PDB entry 3ZNU | X-ray diffraction, 1.65 A resolution | chains E and I of the 10 polymer chains in the assembly

== Chain E (and I) ==
Name: 5-chloromuconolactone dehalogenase
From: Rhodococcus opacus
Notes: chain I of this document is another copy of the same molecule, construct and numbering; everything in this record applies to it too
UniProtKB: Q8G9L0 (Q8G9L0_RHOOP); numbering as in UniProt (aligned over 1-94)
Chain sequence (94 residues; each row starts with the number of its first residue):
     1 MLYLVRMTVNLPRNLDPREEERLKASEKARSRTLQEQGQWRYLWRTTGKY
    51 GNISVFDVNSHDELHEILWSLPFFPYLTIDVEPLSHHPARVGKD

== Interface between chain E and chain I ==
Residue-residue contacts (26):
  Met1(E) - Met1(I)  hydrophobic
  Met1(E) - Tyr3(I)
  Met1(E) - Asn59(I)
  Met1(E) - Ser60(I)
  Met1(E) - His61(I)
  Leu2(E) - His61(I)  hydrogen bond (backbone-side chain)
  Tyr3(E) - His61(I)
  Asn59(E) - Met1(I)
  Ser60(E) - Met1(I)
  His61(E) - Met1(I)
  His61(E) - Leu2(I)  hydrogen bond (side chain-backbone)
  His61(E) - Tyr3(I)
  His61(E) - His61(I)
  His61(E) - Pro83(I)
  His61(E) - Leu84(I)
  His61(E) - Ser85(I)  hydrogen bond (backbone-side chain)
  Asp62(E) - Ser85(I)  hydrogen bond
  Asp62(E) - His86(I)  hydrogen bond (side chain-backbone)
  His65(E) - Ser85(I)
  Val81(E) - Pro83(I)  hydrophobic
  Pro83(E) - His61(I)
  Leu84(E) - His61(I)
  Ser85(E) - His61(I)  hydrogen bond (side chain-backbone)
  Ser85(E) - Asp62(I)  hydrogen bond
  Ser85(E) - His65(I)
  His86(E) - Asp62(I)  hydrogen bond (backbone-side chain)
Also at the interface, not in a pair above, chain I (13 interface residues in all): Val81

== Summary ==
The chain E/chain I interface involves 13 residues from each chain, with 8 hydrogen bonds. Polar pairs include
Leu2(E)-His61(I), His61(E)-Ser85(I) and Asp62(E)-Ser85(I).
Chain E and chain I are both 5-chloromuconolactone dehalogenase (Rhodococcus opacus); the structure, Crystal
structure of ClcF in crystal form 2, was determined by X-ray diffraction, deposited together with 3ZNJ.
